Entry 6RE6 (electron microscopy, 3.40 A resolution); this record covers chains 4 and T of the 31 polymer chains in the assembly.

[Chain 4]
Name: Mitochondrial ATP synthase associated protein ASA4
From: Polytomella sp. Pringsheim 198.80
UniProt: D7NIZ2 (D7NIZ2_9CHLO); numbering as in UniProt (aligned over 1-294)
Chain sequence (294 residues; numbered 1 to 294; the number before each row is that of its first residue):
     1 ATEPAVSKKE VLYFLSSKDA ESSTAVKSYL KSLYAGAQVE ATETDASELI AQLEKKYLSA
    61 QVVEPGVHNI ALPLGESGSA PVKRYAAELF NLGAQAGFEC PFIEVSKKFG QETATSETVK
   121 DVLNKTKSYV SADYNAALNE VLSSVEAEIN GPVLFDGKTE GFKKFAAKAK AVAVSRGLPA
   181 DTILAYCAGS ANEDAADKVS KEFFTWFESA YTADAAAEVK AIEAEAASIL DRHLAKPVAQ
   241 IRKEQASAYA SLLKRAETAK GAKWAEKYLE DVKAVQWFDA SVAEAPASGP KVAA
Unresolved in the structure: 1-4

[Chain T]
Name: ATP synthase subunit alpha
From: Polytomella sp. Pringsheim 198.80
UniProt: A0ZW40 (A0ZW40_9CHLO); residue numbers follow UniProt; this construct covers 1-562
Chain sequence (562 residues; each row starts with the number of its first residue):
     1 MRSPAAFVAR SGLFKASLGQ SNWAQKAEQM MASVTRTFAA DAKALDELRK PKFSSKYLIQ
    61 HVSQKLIPAV KEWEKSYQPP VIHLGRVLSV GDGIARVYGL KSVQAGELVC FDSGVKGMAL
   121 NLQADHVGVV VFGNDSVIHQ GDLVYRTGQI VNVPIGPGTL GRVTDGLGQP IDGKGPLTNV
   181 RSSLVEVKAP GIIARQSVRE PLFTGVKAVD ALVPIGRGQR ELIIGDRQTG KTAVAIDAII
   241 HQKNCNEQVP KAQRVYCVYV AVGQKRSTVA QLVKLFTQTG AMRYTIMVSA TASDAAPLQF
   301 LAPYSGCAMA EYFRDTGKHG LIIYDDLSKQ SVAYRQMSLL LRRPPGREAF PGDVFYLHSR
   361 LLERAAKLSK ELGGGSLTAF PVIETQAGDV SAYIATNVIS ITDGQIFLET ELFYKGIRPA
   421 LNVGLSVSRV GSAAQFPGMK QVAGTLKLEL AQYREVAAFA QFGSDLDAAT QYVLERGARL
   481 TEMLKQKQFA PIPIERQTVA VYAATKGFLD KVRVQDIVAA EEAVISQVNP AVFKILKANG
   541 KITPALDAHL KAELRKVKLP GA
Unresolved in the structure: 1-39
Sequence notes: conflict R266 (Lys in A0ZW40)
Metal / ion sites: Mg2+: T232 (together with ATP)
Residues lining bound ligands: ATP (adenosine-5'-triphosphate): R227, Q228, T229, G230, K231, T232, A233, D326, E384, F413, R418, P419, Q486, K487, Q488

[Interface between chain 4 and chain T]
Pairs across the interface (60; chain 4 residue first):
  F14(4) - K56(T)
  K18(4) - R49(T)  hydrogen bond (backbone-side chain)
  A20(4) - D46(T)
  A20(4) - R49(T)
  A20(4) - K50(T)
  E21(4) - K50(T)
  E21(4) - P51(T)
  E21(4) - K56(T)
  S22(4) - K56(T)
  L49(4) - E74(T)
  I50(4) - V70(T)
  I50(4) - K71(T)
  L53(4) - I67(T)  hydrophobic
  L53(4) - V70(T)  hydrophobic
  E54(4) - I67(T)
  E54(4) - K71(T)  salt bridge
  Y57(4) - I59(T)
  Y57(4) - V62(T)  hydrophobic
  Y57(4) - S63(T)
  A60(4) - I59(T)  hydrophobic
  Q61(4) - K56(T)
  Q61(4) - I59(T)
  Q61(4) - Q60(T)
  Q61(4) - S63(T)
  E64(4) - S54(T)
  E64(4) - S55(T)
  E64(4) - K56(T)
  P65(4) - P51(T)
  P65(4) - S54(T)
  P65(4) - K56(T)
  H68(4) - P51(T)
  H68(4) - F53(T)
  H68(4) - S54(T)
  N69(4) - P51(T)
  K263(4) - Y57(T)
  W264(4) - Y57(T)
  W264(4) - L58(T)
  K267(4) - Y57(T)
  Y268(4) - F53(T)
  D271(4) - K50(T)  salt bridge
  D271(4) - K52(T)
  D271(4) - F53(T)
  V272(4) - F53(T)  hydrophobic
  A274(4) - K43(T)
  A274(4) - K52(T)
  V275(4) - K52(T)
  V275(4) - F53(T)  hydrophobic
  W277(4) - A40(T)  hydrogen bond (side chain-backbone)
  W277(4) - D41(T)
  W277(4) - A42(T)
  W277(4) - K43(T)
  W277(4) - L48(T)  hydrophobic
  E284(4) - D41(T)
  K291(4) - D41(T)
  K291(4) - A42(T)
  V292(4) - A44(T)
  V292(4) - L45(T)  hydrophobic
  V292(4) - L48(T)  hydrophobic
  A293(4) - A42(T)
  A293(4) - K43(T)
Interface residues without a listed pair, chain 4 (31 interface residues in all): D19, T24
Interface residues without a listed pair, chain T (28 interface residues in all): H61, L66

[Summary]
31 residues of chain 4 face 28 of chain T across their interface, with 2 hydrogen bonds and 2 salt bridges.
Polar contacts include E54(4)-K71(T), D271(4)-K50(T) and K18(4)-R49(T). Bound to chain T: ATP.
Chain 4 is Mitochondrial ATP synthase associated protein ASA4 and chain T is ATP synthase subunit alpha, both
from Polytomella sp. Pringsheim 198.80; the structure, Cryo-EM structure of Polytomella F-ATP synthase, Rotary
substate 2C, monomer-masked refinement, was determined by electron microscopy (same publication as 6RD4, 6RD5,
6RD6, 6RD7, 6RD8, 6RD9 and 46 further entries).
